PDB entry 6VJW | X-ray diffraction, 2.02 A resolution | chains A and D of the 3 polymer chains in the assembly

Chain A:
Protein: Methyl-CpG-binding domain protein 4
Organism: Homo sapiens
Notes: EC 3.2.2.-
UniProtKB: O95243 (MBD4_HUMAN), isoform O95243-2; residues 438-575 here correspond to UniProt positions 432-569 (UniProt number = residue number - 6)
Chain sequence (138 residues; numbered 438 to 575; the number before each row is that of its first residue):
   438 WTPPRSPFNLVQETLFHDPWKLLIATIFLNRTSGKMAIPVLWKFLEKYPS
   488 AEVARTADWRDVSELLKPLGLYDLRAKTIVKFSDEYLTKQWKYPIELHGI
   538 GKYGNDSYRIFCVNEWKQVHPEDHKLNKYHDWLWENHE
From the paper describing this entry:
  - catalytic residues: Asp-560
  - binding site for the 12-nt DNA strand: Gln-449, Arg-468, Tyr-540, Asp-560, Lys-562
  - binding site for the 12-nt DNA strand (chain D): Arg-468
  - conformationally variable residues (side-chain flip): Arg-468, Asp-560, Lys-562

Chain D:
Molecule: 12-nt DNA strand
Sequence (12 nucleotides; row label = number of the first residue in the row):
     1 GCTGCGCGCTGG

How chain A and chain D interact:
Contacting residue pairs (18; chain A residue first):
  Arg-468(A) with DG6(D), hydrogen bond to the base
  Thr-469(A) with DG6(D), base contact
  Met-473(A) with DG8(D), phosphate contact; DC9(D), sugar contact
  Lys-504(A) with DC7(D), salt bridge to the phosphate
  Pro-505(A) with DC7(D), sugar contact; DG8(D), sugar contact
  Leu-506(A) with DG6(D), hydrogen bond to the base; DC7(D), base contact
  Gly-507(A) with DG6(D), base contact; DC7(D), hydrogen bond to the sugar
  Leu-508(A) with DC5(D), sugar contact; DG6(D), hydrogen bond to the sugar
  Tyr-509(A) with DG6(D), hydrogen bond to the phosphate; DC7(D), hydrogen bond to the phosphate
  Asp-510(A) with DG6(D), hydrogen bond to the phosphate
  Leu-511(A) with DC5(D), base contact; DG6(D), hydrogen bond to the phosphate
Also at the interface, not in a pair above, chain A (12 interface residues in all): Lys-472
Also at the interface, not in a pair above, chain D (7 interface residues in all): DG4, DT10

Summary:
The interface between chain A and chain D involves 12 residues on one side and 7 on the other; the contacts
include 8 hydrogen bonds and 1 salt bridge. Polar pairs include Arg-468(A)/DG6(D), Leu-506(A)/DG6(D) and
Gly-507(A)/DC7(D). The paper reports the catalytic residue Asp-560(A); a binding site for the 12-nt DNA strand
at Gln-449(A), Arg-468(A) and Tyr-540(A) among others.
Chain A is Methyl-CpG-binding domain protein 4 (Homo sapiens) and chain D is a 12-nt DNA strand; the
structure, Crystal structure of WT hMBD4 complexed with T:G mismatch DNA, was determined by X-ray diffraction.
